1J5A - chains A and K of the 4 polymer chains in the assembly; structure by X-ray diffraction, 3.50 A resolution.

Chain A:
Molecule: 23S RRNA
Source organism: Deinococcus radiodurans
Sequence (2880 nucleotides; each row starts with the number of its first residue):
     1 GGUCAAGAUA GUAAGGGUCC ACGGUGGAUG CCCUGGCGCU GGAGCCGAUG AAGGACGCGA
    61 UUACCUGCGA AAAGCCCCGA CGAGCUGGAG AUACGCUUUG ACUCGGGGAU GUCCGAAUGG
   121 GGAAACCCAC CUCGUAAGAG GUAUCCGCAA GGAUGGGAAC UCAGGGAACU GAAACAUCUC
   181 AGUACCUGAA GGAGAAGAAA GAGAAUUCGA UUCCGUUAGU AGCGGCGAGC GAACCCGGAU
   241 CAGCCCAAAC CGAAACGCUU GCGUUUCGGG GUUGUAGGAC CAGUUUUUAA GAUUCAACCC
   301 CUCAAGCCGA AGUGGCUGGA AAGCUACACC UCAGAAGGUG AGAGUCCUGU AGGCGAACGA
   361 GCGGUUGACU GUACUGGCAC CUGAGUAGGU CGUUGUUCGU GAAACGAUGA CUGAAUCCGC
   421 GCGGACCACC GCGCAAGGCU AAAUACUCCC AGUGACCGAU AGCGCAUAGU ACCGUGAGGG
   481 AAAGGUGAAA AGAACCCCGG GAGGGGAGUG AAAGAGAACC UGAAACCGUG GACUUACAAG
   541 CAGUCAUGGC ACCUUAUGCG UGUUAUGGCG UGCCUAUUGA AGCAUGAGCC GGCGACUUAG
   601 ACCUGACGUG CGAGCUUAAG UUGAAAAACG GAGGCGGAGC GAAAGCGAGU CCGAAUAGGG
   661 CGGCAUUAGU ACGUCGGGCU AGACUCGAAA CCAGGUGAGC UAAGCAUGAC CAGGUUGAAA
   721 CCCCCGUGAC AGGGGGCGGA GGACCGAACC GGUGCCUGCU GAAACAGUCU CGGAUGAGUU
   781 GUGUUUAGGA GUGAAAAGCU AACCGAACCU GGAGAUAGCU AGUUCUCCCC GAAAUGUAUU
   841 GAGGUACAGC CUCGGAUGUU GACCAUGUCC UGUAGAGCAC UCACAAGGCU AGGGGGCCUA
   901 CCAGCUUACC AAACCUUAUG AAACUCCGAA GGGGCACGCG UUUAGUCCGG GAGUGAGGCU
   961 GCGAGAGCUA ACUUCCGUAG CCGAGAGGGA AACAACCCAG ACCAUCAGCU AAGGUCCCUA
  1021 AAUGAUCGCU CAGUGGUUAA GGAUGUGUCG UCGCAUAGAC AGCCAGGAGG UUGGCUUAGA
  1081 AGCAGCCACC CUUCAAAGAG UGCGUAAUAG CUCACUGGUC GAGUGACGAU GCGCCGAAAA
  1141 UGAUCGGGGC UCAAGUGAUC UACCGAAGCU AUGGAUUCAA CUCGCGAAGC GAGUUGUCUG
  1201 GUAGGGGAGC GUUCAGUCCG CGGAGAAGCC AUACCGGAAG GAGUGGUGGA GCCGACUGAA
  1261 GUGCGGAUGC CGGCAUGAGU AACGAUAAAA GAAGUGAGAA UCUUCUUCGC CGUAAGGACA
  1321 AGGGUUCCUG GGGAAGGGUC GUCCGCCCAG GGAAAGUCGG GACCUAAGGU GAGGCCGAAC
  1381 GGCGCAGCCG AUGGACAGCA GGUCAAGAUU CCUGCACCGA UCAUGUGGAG UGAUGGAGGG
  1441 ACGCAUUACG CUAUCCAAUG CCAAGCUAUG GCUAUGCUGG UUGGUACGCU CAAGGGCGAU
  1501 CGGGUCAGAA AAUCUACCGG UCACAUGCCU CAGACGUAUC GGGAGCUUCC UCGGAAGCGA
  1561 AGUUGGAAAC GCGACGGUGC CAAGAAAAGC UUCUAAACGU UGAAACAUGA UUGCCCGUAC
  1621 CGCAAACCGA CACAGGUGUC CGAGUGUCAA UGCACUAAGG CGCGCGAGAG AACCCUCGUU
  1681 AAGGAACUUU GCAAUCUCAC CCCGUAACUU CGGAAGAAGG GGUCCCCACG CUUCGCGUGG
  1741 GGCGCAGUGA AUAGGCCCAG GCGACUGUUU ACCAAAAUCA CAGCACUCUG CCAACACGAA
  1801 CAGUGGACGU AUAGGGUGUG ACGCCUGCCC GGUGCCGGAA GGUCAAGUGG AGCGGUGCAA
  1861 GCUGCGAAAU GAAGCCCCGG UGAACGGCGG CCGUAACUAU AACGGUCCUA AGGUAGCGAA
  1921 AUUCCUUGUC GGGUAAGUUC CGACCUGCAC GAAAGGCGUA ACGAUCUGGG CGCUGUCUCA
  1981 ACGAGGGACU CGGUGAAAUU GAAUUGGCUG UAAAGAUGCG GCCUACCCGU AGCAGGACGA
  2041 AAAGACCCCG UGGAGCUUUA CUAUAGUCUG GCAUUGGGAU UCGGGUUUCU CUGCGUAGGA
  2101 UAGGUGGGAG CCUGCGAAAC UGGCCUUUUG GGGUCGGUGG AGGCAACGGU GAAAUACCAC
  2161 CCUGAGAAAC UUGGAUUUCU AACCUGAAAA AUCACUUUCG GGGACCGUGC UUGGCGGGUA
  2221 GUUUGACUGG GGCGGUCGCC UCCCAAAAUG UAACGGAGGC GCCCAAAGGU CACCUCAAGA
  2281 CGGUUGGAAA UCGUCUGUAG AGCGCAAAGG UAGAAGGUGG CUUGACUGCG AGACUGACAC
  2341 GUCGAGCAGG GAGGAAACUC GGGCUUAGUG AACCGGUGGU ACCGUGUGGA AGGGCCAUCG
  2401 AUCAACGGAU AAAAGUUACC CCGGGGAUAA CAGGCUGAUC UCCCCCGAGA GUCCAUAUCG
  2461 GCGGGGAGGU UUGGCACCUC GAUGUCGGCU CGUCGCAUCC UGGGGCUGAA GAAGGUCCCA
  2521 AGGGUUGGGC UGUUCGCCCA UUAAAGCGGC ACGCGAGCUG GGUUCAGAAC GUCGUGAGAC
  2581 AGUUCGGUCU CUAUCCGCUA CGGGCGCAGG AGAAUUGAGG GGAGUUGCUC CUAGUACGAG
  2641 AGGACCGGAG UGAACGGACC GCUGGUCUCC CUGCUGUCGU ACCAACGGCA CAUGCAGGGU
  2701 AGCUAUGUCC GGAACGGAUA ACCGCUGAAA GCAUCUAAGC GGGAAGCCAG CCCCAAGAUG
  2761 AGUUCUCCCA CUGUUUAUCA GGUAAGACUC CCGGAAGACC ACCGGGUUAA GAGGCCAGGC
  2821 GUGCACGCAU AGCAAUGUGU UCAGCGGACU GGUGCUCAUC AGUCGAGGUC UUGACCACUC
Disordered / not traced: 249-289, 374-383, 893-908, 2098-2102, 2111-2116, 2126-2131, 2141-2156, 2775-2777, 2878-2880
Ligand contacts:
  - clarithromycin (CTY): A2040, A2041, A2042, A2045, A2482, G2484, U2588, C2589, U2590
  - Mg2+ (MG): A2045, C2420, C2421
What the authors report for this chain:
  - binding site for clarithromycin: A2041, A2042, A2045, G2484, U2588

Chain K:
Protein: Ribosomal protein L4
Source organism: Deinococcus radiodurans
Reference sequence: Q9RXK1 (RL4_DEIRA); residues 1-205 here = UniProt positions 1-205
Chain sequence (205 residues; numbered 1 to 205; the number before each row is that of its first residue):
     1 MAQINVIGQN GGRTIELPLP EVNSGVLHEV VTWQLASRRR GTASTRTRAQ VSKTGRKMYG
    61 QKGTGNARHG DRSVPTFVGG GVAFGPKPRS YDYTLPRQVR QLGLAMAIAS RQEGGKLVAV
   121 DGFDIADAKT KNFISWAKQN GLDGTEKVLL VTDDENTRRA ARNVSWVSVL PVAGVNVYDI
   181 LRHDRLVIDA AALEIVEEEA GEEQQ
Disordered / not traced: 1, 199-205

Interface between chain A and chain K:
Contacting residue pairs (28; chain A residue first):
  C37(A) - Ser44(K)  sugar contact
  G38(A) - Thr42(K)  sugar contact
  C332(A) - Lys129(K)  phosphate contact
  C332(A) - Arg159(K)  sugar contact
  C332(A) - Ala160(K)  sugar contact
  A455(A) - Leu35(K)  base contact
  A455(A) - Ala36(K)  base contact
  C456(A) - Ala43(K)  sugar contact
  U460(A) - Val78(K)  sugar contact
  G480(A) - Thr54(K)  phosphate contact
  G480(A) - Gly55(K)  phosphate contact
  C615(A) - Pro96(K)  phosphate contact
  U616(A) - Pro96(K)  phosphate contact
  U616(A) - Arg97(K)  phosphate contact
  A625(A) - Leu170(K)  base contact
  A626(A) - Gly174(K)  base contact
  G673(A) - Tyr93(K)  phosphate contact
  G687(A) - His69(K)  sugar contact
  G1261(A) - Gly85(K)  sugar contact
  G1261(A) - Pro86(K)  phosphate contact
  U1268(A) - Asn66(K)  base contact
  U1268(A) - Ala67(K)  base contact
  G1269(A) - Thr76(K)  base contact
  C1270(A) - Phe77(K)  sugar contact
  C1270(A) - Val78(K)  sugar contact
  A2042(A) - Gly63(K)  phosphate contact
  A2043(A) - Gly63(K)  phosphate contact
  A2043(A) - Asn66(K)  phosphate contact
Also at the interface, not in a pair above, chain A (28 interface residues in all): A333, C463, G479, G594, G610, A628, C672, G814, C2422
Also at the interface, not in a pair above, chain K (34 interface residues in all): Arg39, Arg46, Gln50, Val51, Lys62, Gln98, Val99, Arg100, Arg162, Val172

In short:
Chain A and chain K form an interface of 28 and 34 residues respectively. Ligands of chain A: clarithromycin
and Mg2+. The paper reports a binding site for clarithromycin at A2041(A), A2042(A) and A2045(A) among others.
Here chain A is 23S RRNA and chain K is Ribosomal protein L4, both from Deinococcus radiodurans. Entry 1J5A
(Structural basis for the interaction of antibiotics with the peptidyl transferase center in eubacteria) was
determined by X-ray diffraction, deposited together with 1JZX, 1JZY, 1JZZ and 1K01.
